7C98 - chains A and B of the 5 polymer chains in the assembly; structure by electron microscopy, 3.47 A resolution.

== Chain A (and B) ==
Molecule: Meiotic recombination protein DMC1/LIM15 homolog
Source organism: Homo sapiens
Notes: chain B of this document is another copy of the same molecule, construct and numbering; everything in this record applies to it too
Reference sequence: Q14565 (DMC1_HUMAN); numbering as in UniProt (aligned over 1-340)
Amino-acid sequence (340 residues; each row starts with the number of its first residue):
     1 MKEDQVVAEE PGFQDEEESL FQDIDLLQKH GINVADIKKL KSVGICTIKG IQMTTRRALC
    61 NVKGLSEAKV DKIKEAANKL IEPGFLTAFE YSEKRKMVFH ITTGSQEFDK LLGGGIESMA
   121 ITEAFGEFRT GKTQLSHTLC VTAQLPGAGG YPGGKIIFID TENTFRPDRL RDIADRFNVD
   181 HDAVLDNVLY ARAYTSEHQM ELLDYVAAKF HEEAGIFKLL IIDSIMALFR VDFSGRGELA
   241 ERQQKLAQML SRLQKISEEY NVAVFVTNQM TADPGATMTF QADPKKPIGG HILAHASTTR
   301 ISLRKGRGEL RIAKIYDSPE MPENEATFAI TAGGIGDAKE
Disordered / not traced: 1-21, 277-283, 338-340
UniProt features mapped onto this chain:
  - binding site (ATP): G126 to T133
  - binding site (dsDNA): R230, R236, R242
  - binding site (ssDNA): R230, F233, R236, R242, R311
  - mutagenesis: R230 (R230A: Abolishes binding to ssDNA or dsDNA), F233 (F233A: Abolishes binding to ssDNA), R236 (R236A: Abolishes binding to ssDNA or dsDNA), R242 (R242A: Abolishes binding to ssDNA or dsDNA), E258 (E258A/Q: Decreases octamer stability), R311 (R311A: Abolishes binding to ssDNA)
Ligand contacts: AMP-PNP (ANP; phosphoaminophosphonic acid-adenylate ester): F128, R129, T130, G131, K132, T133, Q134, E162, R169, I330, T331, A332
From the paper describing this entry:
  - binding site for the 9-nt DNA strand: R242, Q244
  - specificity-determining residues: Q244, P274, G275
  - contacts within the chain: R242-Q244 (backbone contact)

== Interface between chain A and chain B ==
Pairs across the interface - 63 pairs, chain A then chain B:
  E127(A) - H291(B)
  E127(A) - H295(B)  hydrogen bond (backbone-side chain)
  F128(A) - A294(B)  hydrophobic
  F128(A) - H295(B)
  F128(A) - R300(B)
  F128(A) - D317(B)
  R129(A) - D317(B)
  K132(A) - H295(B)
  Q134(A) - P319(B)
  I157(A) - F85(B)  hydrophobic
  E162(A) - H295(B)
  N163(A) - M119(B)  hydrogen bond (side chain-backbone)
  N163(A) - Q254(B)
  N163(A) - E258(B)  hydrogen bond
  F165(A) - A88(B)  hydrophobic
  F165(A) - Y91(B)
  R166(A) - R95(B)
  R166(A) - A120(B)
  R166(A) - T298(B)
  P167(A) - R95(B)
  L185(A) - T87(B)
  L185(A) - A88(B)
  L185(A) - F89(B)  hydrogen bond (backbone-backbone)
  D186(A) - T87(B)  hydrogen bond (backbone-side chain)
  D186(A) - F89(B)
  V188(A) - T87(B)
  V188(A) - A88(B)  hydrogen bond (backbone-backbone)
  L189(A) - F85(B)
  L189(A) - L86(B)
  Y190(A) - F85(B)
  Y190(A) - L86(B)  hydrogen bond (backbone-backbone)
  Y190(A) - Y91(B)
  A191(A) - F85(B)  hydrophobic
  R192(A) - E258(B)  salt bridge
  Y194(A) - K49(B)  hydrogen bond
  Y194(A) - Q52(B)
  Y194(A) - M53(B)  hydrophobic
  T195(A) - Q52(B)
  T195(A) - M53(B)
  T195(A) - T54(B)
  T195(A) - T55(B)
  H198(A) - Q52(B)
  E201(A) - R56(B)  salt bridge
  Y205(A) - E82(B)
  Y205(A) - P83(B)
  Y205(A) - F85(B)
  V206(A) - F85(B)  hydrophobic
  K209(A) - F85(B)
  R230(A) - I292(B)
  V231(A) - Q248(B)  hydrogen bond (backbone-side chain)
  V231(A) - S251(B)
  D232(A) - T55(B)
  G235(A) - Q244(B)
  E241(A) - R57(B)
  K245(A) - R57(B)
  Q269(A) - H295(B)
  M270(A) - H291(B)
  M270(A) - H295(B)  hydrogen bond (backbone-side chain)
  T271(A) - H291(B)
  A272(A) - H291(B)
  P274(A) - R236(B)  hydrogen bond (backbone-side chain)
  P274(A) - L239(B)  hydrophobic
  K285(A) - H291(B)
Interface residues without a listed pair, chain A (44 interface residues in all): G126, D168, R169, D182, L202, F233, S234
Interface residues without a listed pair, chain B (39 interface residues in all): G84, S92, E117, A247, A296, E320

== In short ==
The interface between chain A and chain B involves 44 residues on one side and 39 on the other; the contacts
include 11 hydrogen bonds and 2 salt bridges. Polar contacts include R192(A)-E258(B), E201(A)-R56(B) and
E127(A)-H295(B). From the paper: a binding site for the 9-nt DNA strand at R242(A) and Q244(A); specificity
determinants Q244(A), P274(A) and G275(A).
Both chains are Meiotic recombination protein DMC1/LIM15 homolog (Homo sapiens). Entry 7C98 (Human DMC1
post-synaptic complexes) was determined by electron microscopy, deposited together with 7C9C, 7C99, 7C9A and
7CGY.
